PDB entry 8EP1 | electron microscopy, 5.40 A resolution (low resolution: residue-level contacts below are approximate; hydrogen-bond / salt-bridge calls are withheld) | chains C and B of the 8 polymer chains in the assembly

# Chain C (and B)
Molecule: Potassium voltage-gated channel subfamily H member 1
Organism: Rattus norvegicus
Notes: chain B of this document is another copy of the same molecule, construct and numbering; everything in this record applies to it too
Reference sequence: Q63472 (KCNH1_RAT); residues 10-722 here = UniProt positions 10-722
Amino-acid sequence (713 residues; row label = number of the first residue in the row):
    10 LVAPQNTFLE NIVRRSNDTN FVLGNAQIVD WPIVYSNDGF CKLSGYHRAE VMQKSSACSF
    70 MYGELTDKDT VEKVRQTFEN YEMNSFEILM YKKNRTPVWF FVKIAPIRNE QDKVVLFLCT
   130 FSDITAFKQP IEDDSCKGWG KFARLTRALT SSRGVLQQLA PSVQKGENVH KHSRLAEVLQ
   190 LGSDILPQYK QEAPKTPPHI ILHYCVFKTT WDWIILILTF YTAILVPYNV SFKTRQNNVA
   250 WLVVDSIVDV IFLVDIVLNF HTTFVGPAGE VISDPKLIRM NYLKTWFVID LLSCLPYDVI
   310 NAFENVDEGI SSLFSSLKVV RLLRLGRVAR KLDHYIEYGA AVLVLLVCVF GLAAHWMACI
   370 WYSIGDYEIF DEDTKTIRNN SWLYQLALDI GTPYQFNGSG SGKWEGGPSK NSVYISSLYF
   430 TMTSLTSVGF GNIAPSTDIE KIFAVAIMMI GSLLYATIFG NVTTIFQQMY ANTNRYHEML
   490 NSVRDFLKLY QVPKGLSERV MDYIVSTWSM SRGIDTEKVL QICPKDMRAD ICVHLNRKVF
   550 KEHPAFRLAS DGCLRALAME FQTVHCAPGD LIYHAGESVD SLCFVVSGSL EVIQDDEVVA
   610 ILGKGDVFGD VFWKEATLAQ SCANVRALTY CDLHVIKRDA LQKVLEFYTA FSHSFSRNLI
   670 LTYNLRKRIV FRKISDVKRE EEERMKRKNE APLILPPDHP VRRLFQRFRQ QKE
Not modelled in the structure: 407-411, 697-703
Curated features (UniProtKB/Swiss-Prot):
  - region: Phe151 to Arg162 (Required for phosphatidylinositol bisphosphate binding), Tyr672 to Leu674 (Interaction with cyclic nucleotide-binding pocket)
  - motif: Ser436 to Asn441 (Selectivity filter)
  - glycosylation (N-linked (GlcNAc...) asparagine): Asn388, Asn406

# Interface between chain C and chain B
Contacting residue pairs - 84 pairs, chain C then chain B:
  Ala12(C) - Tyr639(B)
  Pro13(C) - Pro577(B)
  Gln14(C) - Pro577(B)
  Gln14(C) - Leu637(B)
  Gln14(C) - Thr638(B)
  Gln14(C) - Tyr639(B)
  Asn15(C) - Leu637(B)
  Asn15(C) - Thr638(B)
  Leu18(C) - Ser598(B)
  Asn34(C) - Val607(B)
  Gln36(C) - Lys682(B)
  Gln36(C) - Ile683(B)
  Ile37(C) - Phe680(B)
  Ile37(C) - Arg681(B)
  Ile37(C) - Lys682(B)
  Ile37(C) - Ile683(B)
  Val38(C) - Ile683(B)
  Val43(C) - Val608(B)
  Val43(C) - Ala609(B)
  Val43(C) - Ile610(B)
  Tyr44(C) - Ile610(B)
  His56(C) - Ile669(B)
  Gln62(C) - Val608(B)
  Leu125(C) - Val607(B)
  Tyr198(C) - Val607(B)
  Val351(C) - Tyr479(B)
  Asn389(C) - Asp398(B)
  Asn389(C) - Ile399(B)
  Ser436(C) - Ser436(B)
  Ser436(C) - Val437(B)
  Val437(C) - Val437(B)
  Gly438(C) - Val437(B)
  Gly438(C) - Gly438(B)
  Gly438(C) - Phe439(B)
  Phe439(C) - Phe439(B)
  Gly440(C) - Phe439(B)
  Asn441(C) - Phe439(B)
  Ile442(C) - Phe439(B)
  Ala443(C) - Phe439(B)
  Ser445(C) - Ile399(B)
  Asp447(C) - Ser421(B)
  Asp447(C) - Ile424(B)
  Lys450(C) - Ile424(B)
  Lys450(C) - Ser425(B)
  Lys450(C) - Tyr428(B)
  Val454(C) - Met431(B)
  Met457(C) - Met431(B)
  Met457(C) - Thr435(B)
  Met458(C) - Phe359(B)
  Met458(C) - Met431(B)
  Tyr464(C) - Tyr464(B)
  Ala465(C) - Phe468(B)
  Ala465(C) - Val471(B)
  Ala465(C) - Phe475(B)
  Thr466(C) - Phe475(B)
  Gly469(C) - Thr472(B)
  Gly469(C) - Phe475(B)
  Asn470(C) - Phe475(B)
  Thr473(C) - Gln476(B)
  Gln477(C) - Tyr479(B)
  Gln477(C) - Asn483(B)
  Ile523(C) - Ser491(B)
  Thr525(C) - Phe495(B)
  Val528(C) - Phe495(B)
  Ile531(C) - Tyr512(B)
  Pro533(C) - Tyr512(B)
  Lys534(C) - Leu580(B)
  Lys534(C) - Ile581(B)
  Asp535(C) - Arg508(B)
  Asp535(C) - His583(B)
  Met536(C) - Leu505(B)
  Met536(C) - Arg508(B)
  Asp539(C) - Leu505(B)
  Ile540(C) - Leu505(B)
  His543(C) - Tyr499(B)
  His543(C) - Gln500(B)
  His543(C) - Val501(B)
  His543(C) - Pro502(B)
  Leu544(C) - Tyr499(B)
  Gly561(C) - Ala584(B)
  Arg564(C) - His583(B)
  Phe656(C) - Ser587(B)
  Phe656(C) - Leu627(B)
  Tyr657(C) - Gly585(B)
Also at the interface, not in a pair above, chain C (63 interface residues in all): Leu10, Ile42, Met61, Thr432, Pro444, Phe468, Thr472, Cys532, His574
Also at the interface, not in a pair above, chain B (62 interface residues in all): Asn441, Ile442, Val492, Val509, Ile513, Val514, Tyr582, Glu586, Glu600, Gln629, Arg635

# In short
Chain C and chain B form an interface of 63 and 62 residues respectively.
Both chains are Potassium voltage-gated channel subfamily H member 1 (Rattus norvegicus). Entry 8EP1 (Eag Kv
channel with voltage sensor in the down conformation) was determined by electron microscopy (same publication
as 8EOW and 8EP0).
